Entry 6OO2 (electron microscopy, 4.40 A resolution (low resolution: residue-level contacts below are approximate; hydrogen-bond / salt-bridge calls are withheld)); this record covers chains A and H of the 19 polymer chains in the assembly.

[Chain A]
Protein: Vacuolar protein sorting-associated protein 4
Organism: Saccharomyces cerevisiae
Reference sequence: P52917 (VPS4_YEAST); residue numbers follow UniProt; this construct covers 101-437
Chain sequence (337 residues; numbered 101 to 437; the number before each row is that of its first residue):
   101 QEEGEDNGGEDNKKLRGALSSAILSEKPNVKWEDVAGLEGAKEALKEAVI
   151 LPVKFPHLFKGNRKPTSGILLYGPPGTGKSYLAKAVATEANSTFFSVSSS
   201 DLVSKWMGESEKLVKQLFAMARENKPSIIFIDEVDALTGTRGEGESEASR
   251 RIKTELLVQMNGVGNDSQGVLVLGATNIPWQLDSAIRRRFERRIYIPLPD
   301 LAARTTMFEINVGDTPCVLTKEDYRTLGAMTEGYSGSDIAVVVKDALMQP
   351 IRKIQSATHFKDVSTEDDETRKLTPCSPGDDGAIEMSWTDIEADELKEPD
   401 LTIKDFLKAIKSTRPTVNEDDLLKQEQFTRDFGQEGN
Disordered / not traced: 101-115, 365-368, 434-437
Ion coordination: Mg2+: S180 (together with ADP)
Residues lining bound ligands: ADP / beryllium trifluoride: D134, V135, A136, L138, P174, P175, G176, T177, G178, K179, S180, Y181, E233, N277, M307, G336, S337, A340
UniProt features mapped onto this chain:
  - binding site (ATP): G173 to S180
  - mutagenesis: K179 (K179A: No ATP hydrolysis. Missorting of vacuolar proteins), Q216 (Q216A: Abolishes oligomerization), E233 (E233Q: Defective in ATP hydrolysis. Missorting of vacuolar proteins)

[Chain H]
Protein: Vacuolar protein sorting-associated protein VTA1
Organism: Saccharomyces cerevisiae
Notes: fragment: VSL domain
Reference sequence: Q06263 (VTA1_YEAST); numbering as in UniProt (aligned over 280-330)
Chain sequence (51 residues; numbered 280 to 330; the number before each row is that of its first residue):
   280 TKDELTKIMDRASKIEQIQKLAKYAISALNYEDLPTAKDELTKALDLLNS
   330 I
Disordered / not traced: 280-289
UniProt features mapped onto this chain:
  - mutagenesis: K299 (K299A: Abolishes interaction with VSP4), K302 (K302A: Abolishes interaction with VSP4), Y303 (Y303A: Abolishes interaction with VSP4, no effect on dimerization), S306 (S306A: Diminishes interaction with VSP4), Y310 (Y310A: Abolishes interaction with VSP4, no effect on dimerization), E311 (E311A: Abolishes interaction with VSP4 and dimerization), D312 (D312A: Abolishes interaction with VSP4 and dimerization), L320 (L320E: Abolishes dimerization), K322 (K322A: No effect on interaction with VSP4), L327 (L327E: Abolishes dimerization)

[How chain A and chain H interact]
Residue-residue contacts (8; chain A residue first):
  T358(A) - S306(H)
  S377(A) - A307(H)
  S377(A) - Y310(H)
  S377(A) - D312(H)
  P378(A) - Y303(H)
  P378(A) - S306(H)
  P378(A) - A307(H)
  P378(A) - T315(H)
Other interface residues (no listed pair), chain A (4 interface residues in all): C376

[In short]
Chain A and chain H form an interface of 4 and 6 residues respectively. Chain A binds ADP / beryllium
trifluoride. From UniProt: 8 ATP-binding residues and 3 mutagenesis sites on chain A; 10 mutagenesis sites on
chain H.
Chain A is Vacuolar protein sorting-associated protein 4 and chain H is Vacuolar protein sorting-associated
protein VTA1, both from Saccharomyces cerevisiae; the structure, Vps4 with Cyclic Peptide Bound in the Central
Pore, was determined by electron microscopy (same publication as 6NDY).
